8FHQ - chains A and B; structure by electron microscopy, 2.81 A resolution.

[Chain A (and B)]
Protein: Solute carrier family 12 member 2, Solute carrier family 12 member 3 chimera
Source organism: Danio rerio
Notes: chain B of this document is another copy of the same molecule, construct and numbering; everything in this record applies to it too
UniProt: chimeric construct of A0A0G2KTI4, P55017: residues -70 to 131 from A0A0G2KTI4 (S12A2_DANRE) positions 1-202 (UniProt number = residue number + 71); residues 132-1021 from P55017 positions 41-930 (UniProt number = residue number - 91)
Chain sequence (1092 residues; row label = number of the first residue in the row; numbers below 1 keep their minus sign (Met-70 is residue -70)):
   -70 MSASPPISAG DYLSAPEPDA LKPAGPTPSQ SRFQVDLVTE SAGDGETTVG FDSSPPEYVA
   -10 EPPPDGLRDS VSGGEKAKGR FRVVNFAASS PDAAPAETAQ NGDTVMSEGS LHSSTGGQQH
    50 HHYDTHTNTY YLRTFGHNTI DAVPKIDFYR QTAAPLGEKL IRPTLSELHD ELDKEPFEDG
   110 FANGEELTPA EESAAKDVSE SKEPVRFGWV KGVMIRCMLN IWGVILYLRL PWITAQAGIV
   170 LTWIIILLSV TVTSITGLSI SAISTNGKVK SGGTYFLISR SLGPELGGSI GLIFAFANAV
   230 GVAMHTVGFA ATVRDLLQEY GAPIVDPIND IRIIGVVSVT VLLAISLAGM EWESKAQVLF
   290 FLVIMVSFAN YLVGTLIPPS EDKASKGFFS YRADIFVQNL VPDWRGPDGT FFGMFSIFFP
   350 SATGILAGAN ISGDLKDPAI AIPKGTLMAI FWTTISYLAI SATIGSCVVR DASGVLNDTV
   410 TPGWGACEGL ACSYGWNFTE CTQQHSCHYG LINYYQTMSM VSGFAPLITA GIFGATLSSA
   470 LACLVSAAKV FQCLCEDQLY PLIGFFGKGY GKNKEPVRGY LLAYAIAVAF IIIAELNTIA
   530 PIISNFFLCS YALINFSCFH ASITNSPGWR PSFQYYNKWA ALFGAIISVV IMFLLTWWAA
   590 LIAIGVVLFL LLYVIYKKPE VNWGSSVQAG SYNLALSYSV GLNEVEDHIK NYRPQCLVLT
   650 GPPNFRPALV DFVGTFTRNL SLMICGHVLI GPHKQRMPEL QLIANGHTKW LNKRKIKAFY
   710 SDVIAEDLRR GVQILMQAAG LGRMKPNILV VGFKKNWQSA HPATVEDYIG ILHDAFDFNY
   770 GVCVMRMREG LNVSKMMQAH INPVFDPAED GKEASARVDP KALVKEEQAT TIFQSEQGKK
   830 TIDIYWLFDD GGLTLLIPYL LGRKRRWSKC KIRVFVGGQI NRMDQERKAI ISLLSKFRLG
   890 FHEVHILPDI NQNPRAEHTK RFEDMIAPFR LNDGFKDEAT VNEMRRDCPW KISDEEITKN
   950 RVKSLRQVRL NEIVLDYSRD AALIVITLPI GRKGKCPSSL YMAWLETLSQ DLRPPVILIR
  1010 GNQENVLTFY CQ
Not modelled in the structure: -70 to 130, 606-1021
Differences from the reference sequence: conflict Lys5 (Glu76 in A0A0G2KTI4), Gly264 (Ala in P55017); engineered mutation Ala240 (Glu in P55017)
UniProt features mapped onto this chain:
  - modified residue (Phosphothreonine): Thr54, Thr58, Thr63, Thr68, Thr81
Cystine bridges: Cys416-Cys421, Cys430-Cys436
Bound ions: Na+: Leu148, Trp151, Ala464, Ser467, Ser468
Ligand contacts: Polythiazide (XZF): Asn149, Phe223, Asn227, Gly230, Met233, His234, Pro349, Thr352, Gly353, Ile354, Leu355, Ala356, Asn359, Ala471, Cys472, Ser475, Ala529, Ile532, Ser533, Phe536, Tyr540
Reported in the primary citation:
  - contacts within the chain: Arg145-Glu282 (salt bridge), Asp363-Lys478 (salt bridge)
  - disease-associated variants - R145C, C421R, C430G, K478E, R1009Q, N1014K (citing earlier work)
  - Na+ coordination: Leu148, Trp151, Ala464, Ser467, Ser468
  - specificity-determining residues: His234 (by similarity / conservation)
  - binding site for Polythiazide: Asn149, Phe223, Asn227, Met233, His234, Pro349, Thr352, Ala356, Asn359, Cys472, Ala529, Ile532, Ser533, Phe536, Tyr540
  - mutagenesis - N149A, F223A, N227A (1,000-fold): decreased binding to Polythiazide
  - mutagenesis - R145A, R158A, K478A, N526A: decreased expression

[Interface between chain A and chain B]
Residue-residue contacts - 11 pairs, chain A then chain B:
  Phe545(A) - Leu601(B)  hydrophobic
  Phe545(A) - Tyr605(B)
  His549(A) - Tyr605(B)  hydrogen bond
  Ile552(A) - Tyr605(B)  hydrophobic
  Thr553(A) - Tyr605(B)
  Phe582(A) - Phe582(B)  hydrophobic
  Phe582(A) - Trp586(B)
  Phe582(A) - Leu590(B)  hydrophobic
  Leu590(A) - Phe582(B)  hydrophobic
  Tyr605(A) - Phe545(B)
  Tyr605(A) - His549(B)  hydrogen bond
Interface residues without a listed pair, chain A (11 interface residues in all): Phe548, Leu583, Trp586, Leu601
Interface residues without a listed pair, chain B (11 interface residues in all): Phe548, Ile552, Thr553, Leu583

[Overview]
Chain A and chain B each contribute 11 residues to their interface, with 2 hydrogen bonds. Its one
hydrogen-bonded contact is His549(A)-Tyr605(B). From the paper: a binding site for Polythiazide at Asn149(A),
Phe223(A) and Asn227(A) among others; R145A, R158A and K478A of chain A, among others, reduce expression; 7
substitutions were tested in all.
Chain A and chain B are both Solute carrier family 12 member 2, Solute carrier family 12 member 3 chimera
(Danio rerio); the structure, Cryo-EM structure of human NCC (class 3-2), was determined by electron
microscopy (same publication as 8FHN, 8FHO, 8FHP, 8FHR and 8FHT).
